PDB entry 9DRV | X-ray diffraction, 2.46 A resolution | chains B and E of the 6 polymer chains in the assembly

# Chain B (and E)
Name: Phenylalanine--tRNA ligase beta subunit
From: Mycobacterium tuberculosis H37Rv
Notes: EC 6.1.1.20; chain E of this document is another copy of the same molecule, construct and numbering; everything in this record applies to it too
Reference sequence: P9WFU1 (SYFB_MYCTU); residue numbers follow UniProt; this construct covers 1-831
Chain sequence (835 residues; row label = number of the first residue in the row; numbers below 1 keep their minus sign (Gln-3 is residue -3)):
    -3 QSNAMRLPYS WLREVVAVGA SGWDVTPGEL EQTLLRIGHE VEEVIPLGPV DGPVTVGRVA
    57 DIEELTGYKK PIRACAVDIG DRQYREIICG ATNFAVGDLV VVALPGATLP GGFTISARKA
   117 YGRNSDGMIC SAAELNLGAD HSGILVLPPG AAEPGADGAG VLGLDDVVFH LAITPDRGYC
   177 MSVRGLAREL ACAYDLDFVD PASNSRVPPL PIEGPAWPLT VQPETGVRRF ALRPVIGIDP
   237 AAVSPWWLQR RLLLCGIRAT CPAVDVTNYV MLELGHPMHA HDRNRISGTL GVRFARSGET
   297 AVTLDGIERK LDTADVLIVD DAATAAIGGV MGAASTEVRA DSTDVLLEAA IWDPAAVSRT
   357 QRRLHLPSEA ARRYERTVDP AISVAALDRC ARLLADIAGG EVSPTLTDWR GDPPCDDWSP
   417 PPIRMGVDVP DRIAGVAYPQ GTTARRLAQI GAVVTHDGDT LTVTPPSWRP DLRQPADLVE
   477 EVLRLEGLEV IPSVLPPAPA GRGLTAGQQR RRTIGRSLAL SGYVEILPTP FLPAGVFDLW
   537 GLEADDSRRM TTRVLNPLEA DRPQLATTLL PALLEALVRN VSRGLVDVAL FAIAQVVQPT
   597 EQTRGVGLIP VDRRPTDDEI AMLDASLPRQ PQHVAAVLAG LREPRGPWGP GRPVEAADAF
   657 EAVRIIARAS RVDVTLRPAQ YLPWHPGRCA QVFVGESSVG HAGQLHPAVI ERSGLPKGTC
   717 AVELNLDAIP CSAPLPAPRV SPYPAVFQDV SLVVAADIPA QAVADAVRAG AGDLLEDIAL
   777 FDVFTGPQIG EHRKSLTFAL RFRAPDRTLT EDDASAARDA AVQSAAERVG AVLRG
Unresolved in the structure: -3 (chain E: -3, 61-68, 112-121)
Construct notes: expression tag (-3 to 0)
Bound ions: Mg2+: Glu476 (shared with 1 residue of chain A)
Curated features (UniProtKB/Swiss-Prot):
  - binding site (Mg(2+)): Asp467, Asp473, Glu476, Glu477
Reported in the primary citation:
  - catalytic residues: Thr263, Asn264, Ser364 (proposed by the authors, not directly observed)
  - specificity-determining residues: Gly325, Glu344 (proposed by the authors, not directly observed)

# How chain B and chain E interact
Contacting residue pairs (29):
  Leu491(B) with Ala496(E), hydrophobic
  Ala494(B) with Pro493(E); Ala494(E), hydrogen bond (backbone-backbone)
  Pro495(B) with Ala494(E)
  Ala496(B) with Leu491(E), hydrophobic; Ala494(E)
  Arg512(B) with Arg512(E)
  Ser513(B) with Leu516(E)
  Leu516(B) with Ser513(E); Leu516(E), hydrophobic
  Arg579(B) with Pro738(E), hydrogen bond (side chain-backbone); Arg799(E), hydrogen bond (backbone-side chain)
  Gly580(B) with Phe743(E)
  Leu581(B) with Arg797(E)
  Arg641(B) with Phe777(E); Ala795(E)
  Gly642(B) with Leu776(E); Phe777(E)
  Pro643(B) with Leu776(E); Val779(E), hydrophobic
  Pro738(B) with Arg579(E), hydrogen bond (backbone-side chain)
  Phe743(B) with Gly580(E)
  Leu776(B) with Gly642(E); Pro643(E)
  Phe777(B) with Arg641(E); Gly642(E)
  Ala795(B) with Arg641(E)
  Arg797(B) with Leu581(E)
  Arg799(B) with Arg579(E), hydrogen bond (side chain-backbone)
Interface residues without a listed pair, chain B (22 interface residues in all): Asp745, Val779
Interface residues without a listed pair, chain E (23 interface residues in all): Pro492, Asp745

# Summary
22 residues of chain B face 23 of chain E across their interface; the contacts include 5 hydrogen bonds. Polar
pairs include Arg579(B)-Pro738(E), Arg579(B)-Arg799(E) and Ala494(B)-Ala494(E). UniProt lists 4 Mg2+-binding
residues on chain B. From the paper: catalytic residues Thr263(B), Asn264(B) and Ser364(B); specificity
determinants Gly325(B) and Glu344(B).
Both chains are Phenylalanine--tRNA ligase beta subunit (Mycobacterium tuberculosis H37Rv). Entry 9DRV
(Crystal structure of M. tuberculosis PheRS-tRNA complex bound to inhibitor D-004) was determined by X-ray
diffraction together with 9DRT, 9DSX, 9DTF and 9DRS from the same study.
